PDB entry 5K1C | X-ray diffraction, 3.00 A resolution | chains A and C of the 3 polymer chains in the assembly

== Chain A ==
Molecule: Ubiquitin carboxyl-terminal hydrolase 12
Organism: Homo sapiens
Notes: EC 3.4.19.12
UniProt: O75317 (UBP12_HUMAN); residues 16-370 here = UniProt positions 16-370
Amino-acid sequence (355 residues; each row starts with the number of its first residue):
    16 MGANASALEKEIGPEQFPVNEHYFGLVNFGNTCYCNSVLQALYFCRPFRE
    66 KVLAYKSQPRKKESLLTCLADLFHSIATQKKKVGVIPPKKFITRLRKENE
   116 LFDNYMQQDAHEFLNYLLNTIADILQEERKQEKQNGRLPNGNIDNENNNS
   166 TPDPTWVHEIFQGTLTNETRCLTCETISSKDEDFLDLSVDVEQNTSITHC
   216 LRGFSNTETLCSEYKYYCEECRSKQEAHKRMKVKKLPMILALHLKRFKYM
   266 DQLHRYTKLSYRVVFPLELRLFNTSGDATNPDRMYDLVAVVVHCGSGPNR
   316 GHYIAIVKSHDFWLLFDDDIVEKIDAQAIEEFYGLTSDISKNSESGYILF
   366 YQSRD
Not modelled in the structure: 16-36, 71-78, 95-99, 148-166
Small-molecule neighbours: Zn2+ (ZN): C186, C189, T191, C233, C236
UniProt features mapped onto this chain:
  - active site: C48 (Nucleophile), H317 (Proton acceptor)
  - binding site (Zn(2+)): C186, C189, C233, C236
  - mutagenesis: C48 (C48A: Abolishes catalytic activity. Retains the ability to protect against HTT/huntingtin-induced polyglutamine expansion-dependent toxicity; C48S: Abolishes catalytic activity ...), E190 (E190K: Impaired binding to WDR48), Q208 to T210 (Loss of activity), F219 (F219A: Loss of activity), Q240 (Q240A: Impaired binding to WDR48; when associated with A-241), E241 (E241A: Impaired binding to WDR48; when associated with A-240), Y264 (Y264A: Strong reduction of activity), V279 (V279D: Impaired binding to WDR20; when associated with A-287. Impaired binding to DMWD; when associated with A-287. Does not promote relocation to the plasma membrane in presence of WDR20 ...), F287 (F287A: Impaired binding to WDR20; when associated with A-279. Impaired binding to DMWD; when associated with A-279. Does not promote relocation to the plasma membrane in presence of WDR20 ...)
What the authors report for this chain:
  - conformationally variable residues (side-chain flip): F219
  - mutagenesis - T351A, S352A: unchanged binding to WD repeat-containing protein 20 (chain C)
  - mutagenesis - F219A: abolished catalytic activity

== Chain C ==
Molecule: WD repeat-containing protein 20
Organism: Homo sapiens
UniProt: Q8TBZ3 (WDR20_HUMAN); numbering as in UniProt (aligned over 1-569)
Amino-acid sequence (569 residues; each row starts with the number of its first residue):
     1 MATEGGGKEMNEIKTQFTTREGLYKLLPHSEYSRPNRVPFNSQGSNPVRV
    51 SFVNLNDQSGNGDRLCFNVGRELYFYIYKGVRKAADLSKPIDKRIYKGTQ
   101 PTCHDFNHLTATAESVSLLVGFSAGQVQLIDPIKKETSKLFNEERLIDKS
   151 RVTCVKWVPGSESLFLVAHSSGNMYLYNVEHTCGTTAPHYQLLKQGESFA
   201 VHTCKSKSTRNPLLKWTVGEGALNEFAFSPDGKFLACVSQDGFLRVFNFD
   251 SVELHGTMKSYFGGLLCVCWSPDGKYIVTGGEDDLVTVWSFVDCRVIARG
   301 HGHKSWVSVVAFDPYTTSVEEGDPMEFSGSDEDFQDLLHFGRDRANSTQS
   351 RLSKRNSTDSRPVSVTYRFGSVGQDTQLCLWDLTEDILFPHQPLSRARTH
   401 TNVMNATSPPAGSNGNSVTTPGNSVPPPLPRSNSLPHSAVSNAGSKSSVM
   451 DGAIASGVSKFATLSLHDRKERHHEKDHKRNHSMGHISSKSSDKLNLVTK
   501 TKTDPAKTLGTPLCPRMEDVPLLEPLICKKIAHERLTVLIFLEDCIVTAC
   551 QEGFICTWGRPGKVVSFNP
Not modelled in the structure: 8-10, 319-362, 395-508, 569
Small-molecule neighbours: tris(hydroxyethyl)aminomethane (TAM): D63, Y78, Y315, L542, E543, D544, C545
UniProt features mapped onto this chain:
  - region: M450 to D468 (Mediates XPO1-dependent nuclear export of WDR20-USP12 complexes)
  - modified residue: A2 (N-acetylalanine), S357 (Phosphoserine), S360 (Phosphoserine), S432 (Phosphoserine), S434 (Phosphoserine), S465 (Phosphoserine)
  - mutagenesis: F262 (F262A: Impaired binding to USP12. Does not induce plasma localization of USP12; when associated with A-306), W306 (W306A: Impaired binding to USP12. Does not induce plasma localization of USP12; when associated with A-262), L464 (L464A: Induces partial relocation of WDR20 from the cytoplasm to the nucleus; when associated with A-466), L466 (L466A: Induces partial relocation of WDR20 from the cytoplasm to the nucleus; when associated with A-464)

== How chain A and chain C interact ==
Pairs across the interface (43; chain A residue first):
  N209(A) with S305(C); Q374(C); D375(C); T376(C); H533(C)
  T210(A) with K304(C); S305(C), hydrogen bond (backbone-side chain)
  S211(A) with D284(C), hydrogen bond; K304(C), hydrogen bond (backbone-backbone); S305(C)
  T213(A) with F262(C); D284(C)
  H214(A) with K304(C)
  R217(A) with H301(C), hydrogen bond
  R277(A) with Q374(C); R535(C)
  V279(A) with S305(C); W306(C)
  F280(A) with W306(C)
  P281(A) with E282(C); W306(C)
  E283(A) with K259(C), salt bridge; F262(C); G263(C), hydrogen bond (side chain-backbone)
  L284(A) with F262(C), hydrophobic
  R285(A) with Y261(C), hydrogen bond (side chain-backbone); F262(C)
  F287(A) with Y261(C), hydrophobic; F262(C), hydrophobic; D283(C); L285(C), hydrophobic; M517(C), hydrophobic
  D297(A) with Y261(C), hydrogen bond; R516(C), salt bridge
  M299(A) with Y261(C)
  Q342(A) with R151(C), hydrogen bond; S170(C), hydrogen bond
  E345(A) with G44(C)
  Y348(A) with W306(C)
  T351(A) with E534(C), hydrogen bond
  S352(A) with N41(C); S42(C); E534(C)
Interface residues without a listed pair, chain A (23 interface residues in all): E207, L282
Interface residues without a listed pair, chain C (27 interface residues in all): S45, S260
The authors on this interface:
  - interface residues, chain A: T351(A), S352(A)
  - hot spots on chain A (mutagenesis) - V279A, F287A: decreased binding to WD repeat-containing protein 20 (chain C)
  - interface residues, chain C: N41(C), Y261(C), F262(C), W306(C), E534(C)

== Summary ==
Chain A and chain C form an interface of 23 and 27 residues respectively; the contacts include 10 hydrogen
bonds and 2 salt bridges. Polar pairs include E283(A)-K259(C), D297(A)-R516(C) and T210(A)-S305(C). The paper
reports that V279A and F287A of chain A reduce binding to WD repeat-containing protein 20 (chain C); interface
residues T351(A), S352(A) and N41(C) among others; 5 substitutions were tested in all.
Chain A is Ubiquitin carboxyl-terminal hydrolase 12 and chain C is WD repeat-containing protein 20, both from
Homo sapiens; the structure, Crystal structure of the UAF1/WDR20/USP12 complex, was determined by X-ray
diffraction, deposited together with 5K16, 5K19, 5K1A and 5K1B.
